PDB entry 1UKL | X-ray diffraction, 3.00 A resolution | chains A and D of the 3 polymer chains in the assembly

# Chain A
Protein: Importin beta-1 subunit
Organism: Mus musculus
Reference sequence: P70168 (IMB1_MOUSE); residues 1-876 here = UniProt positions 1-876
Sequence (876 residues; each row starts with the number of its first residue):
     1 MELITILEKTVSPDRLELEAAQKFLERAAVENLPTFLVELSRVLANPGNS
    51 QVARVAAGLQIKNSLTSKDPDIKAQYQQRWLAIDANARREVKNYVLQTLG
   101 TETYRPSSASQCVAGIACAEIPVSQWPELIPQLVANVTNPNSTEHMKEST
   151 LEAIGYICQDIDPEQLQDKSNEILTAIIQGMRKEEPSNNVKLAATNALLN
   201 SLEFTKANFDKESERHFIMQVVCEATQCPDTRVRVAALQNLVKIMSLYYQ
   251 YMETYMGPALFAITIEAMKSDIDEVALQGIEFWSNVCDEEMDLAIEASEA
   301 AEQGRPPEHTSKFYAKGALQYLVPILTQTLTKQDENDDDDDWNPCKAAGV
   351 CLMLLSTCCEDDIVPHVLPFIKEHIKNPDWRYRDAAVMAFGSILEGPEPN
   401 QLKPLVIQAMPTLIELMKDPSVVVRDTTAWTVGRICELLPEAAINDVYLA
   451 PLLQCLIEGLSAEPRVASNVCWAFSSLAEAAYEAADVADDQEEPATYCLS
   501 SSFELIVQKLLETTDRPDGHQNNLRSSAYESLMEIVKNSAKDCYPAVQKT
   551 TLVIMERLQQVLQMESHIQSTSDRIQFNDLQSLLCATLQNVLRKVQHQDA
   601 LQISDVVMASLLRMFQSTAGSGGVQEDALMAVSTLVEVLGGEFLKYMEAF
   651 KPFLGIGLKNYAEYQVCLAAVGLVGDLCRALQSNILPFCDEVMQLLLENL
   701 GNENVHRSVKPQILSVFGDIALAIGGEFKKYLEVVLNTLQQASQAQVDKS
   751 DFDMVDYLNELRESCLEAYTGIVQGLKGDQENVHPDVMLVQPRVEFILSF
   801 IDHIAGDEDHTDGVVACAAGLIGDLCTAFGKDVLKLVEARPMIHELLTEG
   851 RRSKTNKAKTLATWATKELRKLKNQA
Swiss-Prot annotation at these positions:
  - region: Thr-329 to Trp-342 (IAB-binding)
  - modified residue: Met-1 (N-acetylmethionine), Ser-12 (Phosphoserine), Lys-211 (N6-acetyllysine), Lys-835 (N6-acetyllysine), Lys-867 (N6-acetyllysine)

# Chain D
Protein: Sterol regulatory element binding protein-2
Organism: Homo sapiens
Reference sequence: Q12772 (SRBP2_HUMAN); residue numbers follow UniProt; this construct covers 343-403
Sequence (61 residues; numbered 343 to 403; the number before each row is that of its first residue):
   343 RSSINDKIIELKDLVMGTDAKMHKSGVLRKAIDYIKYLQQVNHKLRQENM
   393 VLKLANQKNKL
Construct notes: modified residue (358, 364, 392)
Modified / non-standard residues: Mse-358 (selenomethionine; parent Met); Mse-364 (selenomethionine; parent Met); Mse-392 (selenomethionine; parent Met)
Swiss-Prot annotation at these positions:
  - region: Leu-380 to Asn-401 (Leucine-zipper)
  - natural variant: Asn-347 (N347K: In a breast cancer sample)

# Interface between chain A and chain D
Residue-residue contacts - 19 pairs, chain A then chain D:
  Asp-292(A) with Tyr-379(D)
  Ile-295(A) with Tyr-376(D), hydrophobic; Tyr-379(D), hydrophobic
  Glu-296(A) with Tyr-379(D), hydrogen bond
  Glu-299(A) with Tyr-376(D), hydrogen bond; Tyr-379(D)
  Arg-305(A) with Tyr-379(D)
  Glu-395(A) with His-365(D), salt bridge
  Glu-398(A) with Lys-363(D)
  Asn-400(A) with Lys-363(D), hydrogen bond
  Lys-403(A) with Lys-363(D)
  Glu-437(A) with His-365(D); Ser-367(D)
  Leu-438(A) with His-365(D)
  Glu-479(A) with Asp-348(D); Lys-366(D), salt bridge
  Glu-492(A) with Arg-343(D), salt bridge
  Lys-854(A) with Glu-352(D)
  Asn-856(A) with Lys-349(D), hydrogen bond
Also at the interface, not in a pair above, chain A (17 interface residues in all): Glu-483, Thr-855
Also at the interface, not in a pair above, chain D (15 interface residues in all): Asp-355, Leu-356, Gly-368, Asp-375, Leu-380

# Summary
17 residues of chain A face 15 of chain D across their interface, with 4 hydrogen bonds and 3 salt bridges.
Among the polar pairs are Glu-395(A)/His-365(D), Glu-479(A)/Lys-366(D) and Glu-492(A)/Arg-343(D).
Chain A is Importin beta-1 subunit (Mus musculus) and chain D is Sterol regulatory element binding protein-2
(Homo sapiens); the structure, Crystal structure of Importin-beta and SREBP-2 complex, was determined by X-ray
diffraction.
